4ZS0 - chain A; structure by X-ray diffraction, 3.00 A resolution.

== Chain A ==
Name: Aurora kinase A
From: Homo sapiens
Notes: EC 2.7.11.1; fragment: Catalytic domain
UniProt: O14965 (AURKA_HUMAN); residues 122-403 here = UniProt positions 122-403
Sequence (285 residues; numbered 119 to 403; the number before each row is that of its first residue):
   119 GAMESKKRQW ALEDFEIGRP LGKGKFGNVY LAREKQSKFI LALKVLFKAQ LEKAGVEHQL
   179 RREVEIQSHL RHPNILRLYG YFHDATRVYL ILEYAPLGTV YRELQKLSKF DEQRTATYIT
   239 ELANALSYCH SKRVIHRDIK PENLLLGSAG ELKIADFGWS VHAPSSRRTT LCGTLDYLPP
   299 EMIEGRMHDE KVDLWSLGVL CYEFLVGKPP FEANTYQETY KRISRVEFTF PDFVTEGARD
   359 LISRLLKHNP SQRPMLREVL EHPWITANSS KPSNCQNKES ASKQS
Not modelled in the structure: 119-126, 287-291, 389-403
Differences from the reference sequence: expression tag (119-121)
UniProt features mapped onto this chain:
  - region: His280 to Leu293 (Activation segment)
  - active site: Asp256 (Proton acceptor)
  - binding site (ATP): Lys143, Lys162, Glu211 to Ala213, Glu260, Asn261, Asp274
  - modified residue: Thr287 (Phosphothreonine), Thr288 (Phosphothreonine), Ser342 (Phosphoserine)
  - cross-link: Lys258 (Glycyl lysine isopeptide (Lys-Gly) (interchain with G-Cter in SUMO2))
  - natural variant: Ser155 (S155R: In a colorectal adenocarcinoma sample), Val174 (V174M: In a metastatic melanoma sample)
  - mutagenesis: Lys162 (K162R: Loss of kinase activity), Phe165 (F165A: Decreases the interaction with phosphatase type 1 isoforms), Gly198 (G198N: Reduces interaction with TPX2. Reduces kinase activity tenfold. Promotes interaction with the AURKB binding partners INCENP and BIRC5 that are normally not bound by AURKA), Arg205 (R205A: Reduces ubiquitination and proteasomal degradation), Asp274 (D274N: Abolishes cilia disassembly and kinase activity), Thr287 (T287A: No direct effect on catalytic activity; T287E: Enhances interaction with TPX2), Thr288 (T288A: Reduces cilia disassembly and kinase activity; T288D: Mimics phosphorylation state and increases kinase activity), Cys290 (C290A: Enhances stability; when associated with A-393), Tyr334 (Y334A: Reduces binding to MYCN), Gln335 (Q335A: Reduces binding to MYCN), Phe346 (F346A: Decreases the interaction with phosphatase type 1 isoforms), Cys393 (C393A: Enhances stability; when associated with A-290)
Small-molecule neighbours: 5-hydroxy-1'H-1,2'-bibenzimidazol-2(3H)-one (4QV): Arg137, Leu139, Val147, Ala160, Lys162, Leu194, Leu210, Glu211, Tyr212, Ala213, Pro214, Gly216, Leu263, Asp274

== In short ==
Bound to chain A: 5-hydroxy-1'H-1,2'-bibenzimidazol-2(3H)-one. UniProt lists active-site residue Asp256, 8
ATP-binding residues and 12 mutagenesis sites.
Chain A is Aurora kinase A (Homo sapiens); the structure, Human Aurora A catalytic domain bound to SB-6-OH,
was determined by X-ray diffraction together with 4ZTQ, 4ZTR and 4ZTS from the same study.
